PDB entry 9CR0 | electron microscopy, 2.08 A resolution | chains B and D of the 4 polymer chains in the assembly

# Chain B (and D)
Molecule: Nitrogenase molybdenum-iron protein beta chain
From: Azotobacter vinelandii
Notes: EC 1.18.6.1; chain D of this document is another copy of the same molecule, construct and numbering; everything in this record applies to it too
UniProt: P07329 (NIFK_AZOVI); residues 1-523 here = UniProt positions 1-523
Sequence (523 residues; row label = number of the first residue in the row):
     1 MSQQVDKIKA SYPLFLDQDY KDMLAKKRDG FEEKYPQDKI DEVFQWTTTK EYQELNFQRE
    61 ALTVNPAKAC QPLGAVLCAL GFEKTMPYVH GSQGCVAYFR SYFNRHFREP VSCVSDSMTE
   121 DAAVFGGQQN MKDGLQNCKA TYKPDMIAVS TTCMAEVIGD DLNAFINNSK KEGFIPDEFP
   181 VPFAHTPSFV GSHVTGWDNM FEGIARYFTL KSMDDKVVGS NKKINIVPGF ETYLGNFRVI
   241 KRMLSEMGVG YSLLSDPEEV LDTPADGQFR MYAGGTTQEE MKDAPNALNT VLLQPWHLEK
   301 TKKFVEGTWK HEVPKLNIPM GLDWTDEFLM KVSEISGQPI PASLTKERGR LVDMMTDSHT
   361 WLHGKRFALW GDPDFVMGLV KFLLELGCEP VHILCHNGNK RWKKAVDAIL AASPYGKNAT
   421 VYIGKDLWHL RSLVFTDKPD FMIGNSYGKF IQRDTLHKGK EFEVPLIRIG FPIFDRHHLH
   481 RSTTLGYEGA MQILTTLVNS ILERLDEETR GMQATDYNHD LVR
Disordered / not traced: 1
UniProt features mapped onto this chain:
  - binding site ([8Fe-7S] cluster): Cys-70, Cys-95, Cys-153, Ser-188
Bound ions: fe(8)-S(7) cluster Fe: Cys-70, Cys-95, Cys-153, Ser-188 (shared with 3 residues of chain A); Fe ion site 1: Arg-108, Glu-109 (shared with Asp-353(D), Asp-357(D) of chain D); Fe ion site 2: Asp-353, Asp-357 (shared with Arg-108(D), Glu-109(D) of chain D)
Ligand contacts: fe(8)-S(7) cluster (CLF): Cys-70, Pro-72, Ser-92, Gly-94, Cys-95, Tyr-98, Phe-99, Thr-152, Cys-153, Ser-188

# Chain B / chain D interface
Residue-residue contacts - 128 pairs, chain B then chain D:
  Ser-11(B) with Tyr-517(D), hydrogen bond (backbone-side chain); Asn-518(D), hydrogen bond
  Tyr-12(B) with Glu-508(D); Thr-509(D); Tyr-517(D); Asn-518(D)
  Phe-15(B) with Tyr-517(D)
  Leu-16(B) with Ala-514(D)
  Lys-34(B) with Gln-513(D), hydrogen bond
  Gln-37(B) with Gln-513(D), hydrogen bond
  Arg-105(B) with Val-522(D)
  Arg-108(B) with Asp-357(D); Arg-523(D), hydrogen bond (side chain-backbone)
  Glu-109(B) with Asp-353(D)
  Arg-238(B) with Arg-350(D)
  Glu-259(B) with Lys-346(D); Arg-350(D), salt bridge
  Asp-262(B) with Arg-350(D), salt bridge
  Pro-264(B) with Lys-346(D); Gly-349(D); Arg-350(D)
  Ala-265(B) with Gly-349(D), hydrogen bond (backbone-backbone); Val-352(D); Asp-353(D)
  Lys-346(B) with Glu-259(D); Pro-264(D)
  Gly-349(B) with Pro-264(D); Ala-265(D), hydrogen bond (backbone-backbone)
  Arg-350(B) with Arg-238(D); Glu-259(D), salt bridge; Asp-262(D), salt bridge; Pro-264(D)
  Val-352(B) with Ala-265(D)
  Asp-353(B) with Glu-109(D); Ala-265(D)
  Met-354(B) with His-478(D); Arg-481(D)
  Asp-357(B) with Arg-108(D); His-477(D); His-478(D)
  Ser-358(B) with His-477(D), hydrogen bond; His-478(D), hydrogen bond
  Trp-361(B) with His-477(D)
  Ser-446(B) with Leu-521(D)
  Tyr-447(B) with Leu-521(D), hydrophobic
  Lys-449(B) with Asp-506(D), salt bridge; His-519(D); Asp-520(D), hydrogen bond (side chain-backbone)
  Phe-450(B) with His-519(D); Leu-521(D), hydrophobic
  Gln-452(B) with Arg-510(D)
  Arg-453(B) with Arg-510(D); Met-512(D); Asp-516(D)
  Asp-454(B) with Met-512(D)
  Leu-456(B) with Arg-510(D)
  His-457(B) with Met-512(D)
  Glu-463(B) with Arg-510(D)
  Arg-468(B) with Asp-506(D), salt bridge
  Phe-474(B) with Leu-521(D); Val-522(D); Arg-523(D), hydrogen bond (backbone-backbone)
  Asp-475(B) with Leu-502(D); Asp-506(D); Leu-521(D), hydrogen bond (backbone-backbone)
  Arg-476(B) with Asn-499(D); Leu-502(D); Glu-503(D); Asp-506(D), salt bridge
  His-477(B) with Asp-357(D); Ser-358(D), hydrogen bond; Trp-361(D); Thr-495(D); Val-498(D); Asn-499(D), hydrogen bond (backbone-side chain); Leu-502(D); Arg-523(D), hydrogen bond (side chain-backbone)
  His-478(B) with Met-354(D); Asp-357(D); Ser-358(D), hydrogen bond; Leu-494(D); Thr-495(D)
  Leu-479(B) with Asn-499(D)
  Arg-481(B) with Met-354(D)
  Leu-494(B) with His-478(D)
  Thr-495(B) with His-477(D); His-478(D)
  Val-498(B) with His-477(D)
  Asn-499(B) with Arg-476(D); His-477(D), hydrogen bond (side chain-backbone); Leu-479(D)
  Leu-502(B) with Asp-475(D); Arg-476(D); His-477(D)
  Glu-503(B) with Arg-476(D)
  Asp-506(B) with Lys-449(D), salt bridge; Arg-468(D), salt bridge; Asp-475(D); Arg-476(D), salt bridge
  Glu-508(B) with Tyr-12(D)
  Thr-509(B) with Tyr-12(D)
  Arg-510(B) with Gln-452(D); Arg-453(D); Leu-456(D); Glu-463(D)
  Met-512(B) with Arg-453(D); Asp-454(D); His-457(D)
  Gln-513(B) with Lys-34(D), hydrogen bond; Gln-37(D), hydrogen bond
  Ala-514(B) with Leu-16(D)
  Tyr-517(B) with Ser-11(D), hydrogen bond (side chain-backbone); Tyr-12(D); Phe-15(D)
  Asn-518(B) with Ser-11(D), hydrogen bond; Tyr-12(D)
  His-519(B) with Lys-449(D); Phe-450(D)
  Asp-520(B) with Lys-449(D), hydrogen bond (backbone-side chain)
  Leu-521(B) with Ser-446(D); Tyr-447(D), hydrophobic; Phe-450(D), hydrophobic; Phe-474(D); Asp-475(D)
  Val-522(B) with Phe-474(D)
  Arg-523(B) with Arg-108(D), hydrogen bond (backbone-side chain); Phe-474(D), hydrogen bond (backbone-backbone); His-477(D), hydrogen bond (backbone-side chain)
Other interface residues (no listed pair), chain B (69 interface residues in all): Pro-13, Phe-44, Thr-263, Met-491, Leu-505, Glu-507, Thr-515, Asp-516
Other interface residues (no listed pair), chain D (69 interface residues in all): Pro-13, Phe-44, Arg-105, Thr-263, Met-491, Leu-505, Glu-507, Thr-515

# Summary
The chain B/chain D interface involves 69 residues from each chain; the contacts include 25 hydrogen bonds and
10 salt bridges. Among the polar pairs are Glu-259(B)/Arg-350(D), Asp-262(B)/Arg-350(D) and
Lys-449(B)/Asp-506(D). Chain B binds fe(8)-S(7) cluster.
Both chains are Nitrogenase molybdenum-iron protein beta chain (Azotobacter vinelandii). Entry 9CR0
(Azotobacter vinelandii Reduced MoFeP (C2 symmetry) obtained using the SPT Labtech chameleon of 20 mM sodium
...) was determined by electron microscopy, deposited together with 9CQM, 9CQN, 9CQO, 9CQP, 9CQQ, 9CQR and 12
further entries.
